2WH6 - chains A and B; structure by X-ray diffraction, 1.50 A resolution.

Chain A:
Protein: Early antigen protein R
Organism: Epstein-barr virus strain ag876
Notes: fragment: bcl-2, residues 1-160
Reference sequence: P03182 (EAR_EBV); residue numbers follow UniProt; this construct covers 1-160
Amino-acid sequence (173 residues; numbered -12 to 160; the number before each row is that of its first residue; numbers below 1 keep their minus sign (Met-12 is residue -12)):
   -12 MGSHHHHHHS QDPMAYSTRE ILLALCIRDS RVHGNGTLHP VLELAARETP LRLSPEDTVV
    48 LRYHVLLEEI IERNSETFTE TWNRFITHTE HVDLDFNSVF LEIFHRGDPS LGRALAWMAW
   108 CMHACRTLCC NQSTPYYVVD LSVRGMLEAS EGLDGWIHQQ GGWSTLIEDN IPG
Not modelled in the structure: -12 to 1, 159-160
Differences from the reference sequence: expression tag (-12 to 0)
Swiss-Prot annotation at these positions:
  - region: Met1 to Arg18 (Interaction with host VRK2)
  - motif: Glu89 to Met109 (BH1), Gly142 to Asn157 (BH2)
  - glycosylation (N-linked (GlcNAc...) asparagine): Asn22, Asn118

Chain B:
Protein: Bcl-2-like protein 11
Notes: fragment: bh3, residues 51-72
Reference sequence: O43521 (B2L11_HUMAN); numbering as in UniProt (aligned over 51-76)
Amino-acid sequence (26 residues; numbered 51 to 76; the number before each row is that of its first residue):
    51 DMRPEIWIAQ ELRRIGDEFN AYYARR
Not modelled in the structure: 73-76

Chain A / chain B interface:
Pairs across the interface (37):
  Ile57(A) with Phe69(B), hydrophobic
  Arg60(A) with Phe69(B); Tyr72(B)
  Asn61(A) with Ile65(B)
  Thr64(A) with Glu61(B)
  Phe65(A) with Leu62(B), hydrophobic; Ile65(B), hydrophobic
  Thr68(A) with Trp57(B); Ile58(B)
  Arg71(A) with Pro54(B)
  Phe72(A) with Ile58(B), hydrophobic
  His75(A) with Pro54(B)
  Asp82(A) with Met52(B); Glu55(B)
  Ser85(A) with Met52(B)
  Val86(A) with Glu55(B); Ile58(B), hydrophobic; Ala59(B)
  Glu89(A) with Ala59(B); Arg63(B), hydrogen bond (backbone-side chain)
  Ile90(A) with Ala59(B), hydrophobic; Leu62(B), hydrophobic; Arg63(B)
  Ser97(A) with Asn70(B), hydrogen bond
  Leu98(A) with Phe69(B), hydrophobic
  Gly99(A) with Gly66(B); Phe69(B); Asn70(B), hydrogen bond (backbone-side chain)
  Arg100(A) with Arg63(B); Gly66(B); Asp67(B), salt bridge
  Leu102(A) with Phe69(B), hydrophobic
  Ala103(A) with Leu62(B); Gly66(B)
  Trp107(A) with Ile58(B), hydrophobic; Leu62(B), hydrophobic
  Ile158(A) with Phe69(B), hydrophobic
Interface residues without a listed pair, chain A (25 interface residues in all): Glu67, Glu77, Arg93
Interface residues without a listed pair, chain B (17 interface residues in all): Asp51, Arg53
Interface features reported in the paper:
  - residue pairs: Arg100(A)-Asp67(B) (salt bridge)
  - interface residues, chain B: Ile58(B), Leu62(B), Ile65(B), Phe69(B)

In short:
The interface between chain A and chain B involves 25 residues on one side and 17 on the other, with 3
hydrogen bonds and 1 salt bridge. Polar pairs include Arg100(A)-Asp67(B), Glu89(A)-Arg63(B) and
Ser97(A)-Asn70(B). The paper describes a salt bridge between Arg100(A) and Asp67(B). From the paper: interface
residues Ile58(B), Leu62(B) and Ile65(B) among others.
Chain A is Early antigen protein R (Epstein-barr virus strain ag876) and chain B is Bcl-2-like protein 11; the
structure, Crystal structure of anti-apoptotic BHRF1 in complex with the Bim BH3 domain, was determined by
X-ray diffraction (same publication as 2XPX and 2V6Q).
